Entry 1M5B (X-ray diffraction, 1.85 A resolution); this record covers chains A and C.

Chain A (and C):
Name: Glutamate receptor 2
From: Rattus norvegicus
Notes: fragment: flop ligand binding core (S1S2J); chain C of this document is another copy of the same molecule, construct and numbering; everything in this record applies to it too
UniProt: P19491 (GRIA2_RAT); the construct has insertions or renumbered stretches relative to UniProt, so the offset changes along the chain: 3-117 = UniProt 413-527; 120-263 = UniProt 653-796
Chain sequence (263 residues; each row starts with the number of its first residue):
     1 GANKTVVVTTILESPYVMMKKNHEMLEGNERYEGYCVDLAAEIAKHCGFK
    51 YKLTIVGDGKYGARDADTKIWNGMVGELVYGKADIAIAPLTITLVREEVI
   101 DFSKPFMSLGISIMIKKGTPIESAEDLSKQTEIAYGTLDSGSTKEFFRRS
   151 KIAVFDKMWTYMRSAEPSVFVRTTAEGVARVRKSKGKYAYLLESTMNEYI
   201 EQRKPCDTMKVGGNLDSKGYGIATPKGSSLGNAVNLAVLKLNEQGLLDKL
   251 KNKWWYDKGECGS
Disordered / not traced: 1-3, 262-263
Differences from the reference sequence: cloning artifact (1-2); linker (118-119)
Swiss-Prot annotation at these positions:
  - binding site (L-glutamate): Pro89, Thr91, Arg96, Ser142, Thr143, Glu193
  - site: Arg64 (Interaction with the cone snail toxin Con-ikot-ikot), Ile121 (Crucial to convey clamshell closure to channel opening), Arg148 (Interaction with the cone snail toxin Con-ikot-ikot), Lys240 (Interaction with the cone snail toxin Con-ikot-ikot)
  - glycosylation: Asn3 (N-linked (GlcNAc...) asparagine)
  - modified residue (Phosphoserine): Ser150, Ser184
Disulfides: Cys206-Cys261
Ion coordination: Zn2+ site 1: His23 (shared with Asp65(C) of chain C); Zn2+ site 2: Glu42, His46 (shared with 1 residue of chain B); Zn2+ site 3: Glu166 (shared with 2 residues of chain B)
Small-molecule neighbours: 2-me-tet-ampa (BN1; (S)-2-amino-3-[3-hydroxy-5-(2-methyl-2H-tetrazol-5-yl)isoxazol-4-yl]propionic acid): Glu13, Tyr16, Tyr61, Pro89, Leu90, Thr91, Arg96, Leu138, Gly141, Ser142, Thr143, Thr174, Leu191, Leu192, Glu193, Met196, Tyr220

How chain A and chain C interact:
Residue-residue contacts - 21 pairs, chain A then chain C:
  Thr93(A) - Glu243(C)
  Leu94(A) - Leu236(C)  hydrophobic
  Leu94(A) - Lys240(C)
  Leu94(A) - Glu243(C)  hydrogen bond (backbone-side chain)
  Glu97(A) - Lys104(C)  salt bridge
  Glu97(A) - Asn235(C)  hydrogen bond
  Glu97(A) - Leu239(C)
  Phe102(A) - Lys104(C)  hydrogen bond (backbone-side chain)
  Ser103(A) - Lys104(C)
  Lys104(A) - Glu97(C)  salt bridge
  Lys104(A) - Phe102(C)  hydrogen bond (side chain-backbone)
  Lys104(A) - Ser103(C)
  Pro105(A) - Pro105(C)
  Ser217(A) - Asn242(C)  hydrogen bond (backbone-side chain)
  Asn235(A) - Glu97(C)  hydrogen bond
  Leu236(A) - Leu94(C)
  Leu239(A) - Glu97(C)
  Lys240(A) - Leu94(C)
  Asn242(A) - Ser217(C)
  Glu243(A) - Thr93(C)
  Glu243(A) - Leu94(C)  hydrogen bond (side chain-backbone)
Interface residues without a listed pair, chain A (20 interface residues in all): Ile92, Glu98, Ser108, Lys151, Lys218, Gln244
Interface residues without a listed pair, chain C (19 interface residues in all): Ile92, Glu98, Ser108, Lys151, Gln244

In short:
20 residues of chain A face 19 of chain C across their interface; the contacts include 7 hydrogen bonds and 2
salt bridges. Polar pairs include Glu97(A)-Lys104(C), Leu94(A)-Glu243(C) and Glu97(A)-Asn235(C). Bound to
chain A: 2-me-tet-ampa. From UniProt: 6 L-glutamate-binding residues on chain A.
Chain A and chain C are both Glutamate receptor 2 (Rattus norvegicus); the structure, X-RAY STRUCTURE OF THE
GLUR2 LIGAND BINDING CORE (S1S2J) IN COMPLEX WITH 2-Me-Tet-AMPA AT 1.85 A ..., was determined by X-ray
diffraction together with 1M5C, 1M5D, 1M5E and 1M5F from the same study.
